PDB entry 6YI5 | electron microscopy, 9.10 A resolution (very low resolution: no residue pairs are listed; an interface is given only as per-side residue counts) | chains B and D of the 6 polymer chains in the assembly

== Chain B (and D) ==
Protein: Hemagglutinin-esterase-fusion glycoprotein
Source organism: Influenza C virus (strain C/Johannesburg/1/1966)
Notes: EC 3.1.1.53; chain D of this document is another copy of the same molecule, construct and numbering; everything in this record applies to it too
Reference sequence: P07975 (HEMA_INCJH); residues 1-175 here correspond to UniProt positions 447-621 (UniProt number = residue number + 446)
Sequence (175 residues; each row starts with the number of its first residue):
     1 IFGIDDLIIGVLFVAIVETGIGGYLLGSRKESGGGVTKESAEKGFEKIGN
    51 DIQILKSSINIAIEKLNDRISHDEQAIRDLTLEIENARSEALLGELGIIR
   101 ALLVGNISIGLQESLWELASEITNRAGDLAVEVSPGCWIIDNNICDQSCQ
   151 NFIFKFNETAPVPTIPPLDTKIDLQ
Not modelled in the structure: 1-3, 166-175
Disulfides: C145-C149
Covalent attachments: glycan linked to N106
Swiss-Prot annotation at these positions:
  - glycosylation (N-linked (GlcNAc...) asparagine): N106, N157
From the paper describing this entry:
  - post-translational modification sites: N106, N157
  - conformationally variable residues (domain motion): K65 to R69, I99 to R100

== How chain B and chain D interact ==
At this resolution (9 A) residue pairs are not listed: 11 residues of chain B and 9 of chain D lie at the interface.

== In short ==
The interface between chain B and chain D involves 11 residues on one side and 9 on the other. The paper
reports modification sites N106(B) and N157(B); conformational variability at K65(B) and I99(B).
Both chains are Hemagglutinin-esterase-fusion glycoprotein (Influenza C virus (strain C/Johannesburg/1/1966)).
Entry 6YI5 (In-situ structure of the trimeric HEF from influenza C by flexible fitting into a cryo-ET map) was
determined by electron microscopy.
